3PCD - chains B and N of the 12 polymer chains in the assembly; structure by X-ray diffraction, 2.10 A resolution.

[Chain B]
Molecule: Protocatechuate 3,4-dioxygenase
Source organism: Pseudomonas putida
Notes: EC 1.13.11.3; engineered mutation(s): Y447H
UniProt: P00436 (PCXA_PSEPU); numbering as in UniProt (aligned over 1-200)
Sequence (200 residues; numbered 1 to 200; the number before each row is that of its first residue):
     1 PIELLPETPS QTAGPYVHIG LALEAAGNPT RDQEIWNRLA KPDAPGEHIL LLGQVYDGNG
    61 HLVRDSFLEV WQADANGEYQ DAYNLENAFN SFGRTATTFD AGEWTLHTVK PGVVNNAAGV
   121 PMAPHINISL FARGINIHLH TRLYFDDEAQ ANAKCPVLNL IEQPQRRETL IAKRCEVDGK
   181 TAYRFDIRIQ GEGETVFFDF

[Chain N]
Molecule: Protocatechuate 3,4-dioxygenase
Source organism: Pseudomonas putida
Notes: EC 1.13.11.3
UniProt: P00437 (PCXB_PSEPU); residues 301-538 here correspond to UniProt positions 1-238 (UniProt number = residue number - 300)
Sequence (238 residues; numbered 301 to 538; the number before each row is that of its first residue):
   301 PAQDNSRFVI RDRNWHPKAL TPDYKTSIAR SPRQALVSIP QSISETTGPN FSHLGFGAHD
   361 HDLLLNFNNG GLPIGERIIV AGRVVDQYGK PVPNTLVEMW QANAGGRYRH KNDRYLAPLD
   421 PNFGGVGRCL TDSDGYYSFR TIKPGPHPWR NGPNDWRPAH IHFGISGPSI ATKLITQLYF
   481 EGDPLIPMCP IVKSIANPEA VQQLIAKLDM NNANPMDCLA YRFDIVLRGQ RKTHFENC
Not modelled in the structure: 368-370, 537-538
Differences from the reference sequence: engineered mutation His-447 (Tyr147 in P00437)
Covalent attachments: beta-mercaptoethanol (BME) linked to Cys-429
Ion coordination: Fe ion: Tyr-408, His-460, His-462 (together with carbonate ion)
Small-molecule neighbours: carbonate ion (CO3): Tyr-408, His-447, Arg-457, His-460, His-462, Gln-477

[Interface between chain B and chain N]
Pairs across the interface (159; chain B residue first):
  Leu-4(B) / Val-309(N)  hydrophobic
  Leu-4(B) / Gln-387(N)
  Leu-4(B) / Tyr-388(N)  hydrophobic
  Leu-5(B) / Gln-387(N)  hydrogen bond (backbone-side chain)
  Pro-6(B) / Trp-315(N)  hydrophobic
  Pro-6(B) / Gln-387(N)
  Pro-6(B) / Gln-503(N)
  Pro-6(B) / Val-526(N)
  Glu-7(B) / Arg-311(N)  salt bridge
  Glu-7(B) / Trp-315(N)  hydrogen bond (backbone-side chain)
  Glu-7(B) / His-316(N)  salt bridge
  Glu-7(B) / Gln-387(N)
  Glu-7(B) / Gln-503(N)
  Glu-7(B) / Val-526(N)
  Glu-7(B) / Arg-528(N)
  Thr-8(B) / His-316(N)
  Thr-8(B) / Leu-474(N)
  Thr-8(B) / Gln-503(N)  hydrogen bond (backbone-side chain)
  Thr-8(B) / Leu-504(N)
  Thr-8(B) / Ile-525(N)
  Thr-8(B) / Val-526(N)  hydrogen bond (side chain-backbone)
  Pro-9(B) / His-316(N)
  Pro-9(B) / Thr-476(N)  hydrogen bond (backbone-side chain)
  Pro-9(B) / Ile-495(N)  hydrophobic
  Pro-9(B) / Ala-500(N)
  Pro-9(B) / Leu-504(N)
  Ser-10(B) / His-316(N)  hydrogen bond (backbone-side chain)
  Ser-10(B) / Pro-317(N)
  Ser-10(B) / Leu-474(N)
  Ser-10(B) / Ile-475(N)  hydrogen bond (side chain-backbone)
  Gln-11(B) / Ile-475(N)  hydrogen bond (backbone-backbone)
  Gln-11(B) / Thr-476(N)
  Gln-11(B) / Gln-477(N)
  Gln-11(B) / Tyr-479(N)  hydrogen bond
  Gln-11(B) / Ile-491(N)  hydrogen bond (side chain-backbone)
  Gln-11(B) / Val-492(N)
  Gln-11(B) / Ser-494(N)  hydrogen bond
  Gln-11(B) / Ile-495(N)
  Gln-11(B) / Leu-504(N)
  Thr-12(B) / Tyr-324(N)
  Thr-12(B) / Gln-477(N)  hydrogen bond (backbone-side chain)
  Ala-13(B) / Trp-400(N)
  Ala-13(B) / His-462(N)  hydrogen bond (backbone-side chain)
  Ala-13(B) / Ile-475(N)  hydrophobic
  Tyr-16(B) / Trp-400(N)  hydrogen bond (backbone-side chain)
  Tyr-16(B) / Tyr-408(N)  hydrophobic
  Tyr-16(B) / His-410(N)
  Tyr-16(B) / Asn-412(N)
  Tyr-16(B) / Asp-413(N)
  Val-17(B) / Trp-400(N)
  Ile-19(B) / Trp-400(N)
  Ile-19(B) / Tyr-408(N)  hydrophobic
  Ile-19(B) / Arg-409(N)
  Ile-19(B) / His-410(N)
  Ile-19(B) / Val-426(N)
  Gly-20(B) / Trp-400(N)
  Leu-21(B) / Glu-398(N)
  Leu-21(B) / Trp-400(N)  hydrophobic
  Leu-21(B) / Ile-475(N)  hydrophobic
  Asn-28(B) / Arg-409(N)  hydrogen bond (side chain-backbone)
  Arg-31(B) / Val-426(N)
  Arg-31(B) / Arg-428(N)
  Gln-33(B) / Leu-354(N)
  Gln-33(B) / Gly-355(N)  hydrogen bond (side chain-backbone)
  Gln-33(B) / Arg-428(N)  hydrogen bond (backbone-side chain)
  Glu-34(B) / Arg-428(N)  salt bridge
  Ile-35(B) / Phe-351(N)  hydrophobic
  Ile-35(B) / Leu-354(N)  hydrophobic
  Ile-35(B) / Leu-396(N)  hydrophobic
  Asp-57(B) / Ala-329(N)
  Gly-58(B) / Ala-329(N)  hydrogen bond (backbone-backbone)
  Asn-59(B) / Ala-329(N)
  Val-63(B) / Arg-330(N)
  Asp-65(B) / Arg-330(N)  salt bridge
  Glu-69(B) / Lys-473(N)  salt bridge
  Trp-71(B) / Ser-344(N)  hydrogen bond (side chain-backbone)
  Trp-71(B) / Thr-347(N)  hydrogen bond
  Trp-71(B) / Gly-348(N)
  Trp-71(B) / Pro-349(N)
  Trp-71(B) / Ile-470(N)
  Glu-78(B) / Pro-301(N)
  Tyr-79(B) / Pro-301(N)
  Tyr-79(B) / Ala-302(N)  hydrogen bond (backbone-backbone)
  Tyr-79(B) / Ile-343(N)  hydrophobic
  Tyr-79(B) / Ser-344(N)  hydrogen bond
  Asp-81(B) / Ala-302(N)
  Asp-81(B) / Gly-348(N)
  Asp-81(B) / Pro-349(N)
  Asp-81(B) / Asn-350(N)  hydrogen bond (backbone-backbone)
  Tyr-83(B) / Asn-350(N)  hydrogen bond (backbone-backbone)
  Tyr-83(B) / Phe-351(N)  hydrophobic
  Tyr-83(B) / His-353(N)
  Asn-84(B) / His-353(N)
  Phe-92(B) / Pro-349(N)  hydrophobic
  Phe-92(B) / Phe-351(N)  hydrophobic
  Arg-94(B) / Glu-398(N)  salt bridge
  Phe-99(B) / Asn-412(N)
  Asp-100(B) / Lys-411(N)  salt bridge
  Val-114(B) / Ser-344(N)
  Ala-117(B) / Arg-307(N)
  Ala-117(B) / Gln-341(N)
  Ala-117(B) / Glu-536(N)
  Met-122(B) / Ser-342(N)
  Met-122(B) / Ser-344(N)
  His-125(B) / Ser-344(N)  hydrogen bond
  Asn-127(B) / Ser-344(N)
  Asn-127(B) / Ile-470(N)
  Phe-131(B) / Ile-475(N)  hydrophobic
  Ala-132(B) / Arg-330(N)
  Arg-133(B) / Tyr-324(N)
  Arg-133(B) / Thr-326(N)
  Arg-133(B) / Arg-330(N)  hydrogen bond (backbone-side chain)
  Gly-134(B) / Tyr-324(N)  hydrogen bond (backbone-side chain)
  Gly-134(B) / Thr-326(N)
  Gly-134(B) / Ser-327(N)
  Gly-134(B) / Arg-330(N)
  Ile-135(B) / Arg-330(N)
  Asn-136(B) / Pro-317(N)
  Asn-136(B) / Lys-318(N)  hydrogen bond (side chain-backbone)
  Asn-136(B) / Ala-319(N)  hydrogen bond (side chain-backbone)
  Asn-136(B) / Thr-321(N)  hydrogen bond
  Asn-136(B) / Tyr-324(N)
  Asn-136(B) / Ser-494(N)
  Ile-137(B) / Arg-313(N)
  Ile-137(B) / His-316(N)
  Ile-137(B) / Pro-317(N)
  His-138(B) / Lys-473(N)
  Leu-139(B) / Pro-332(N)  hydrophobic
  Arg-142(B) / Ser-342(N)
  Arg-142(B) / Ser-344(N)
  Arg-142(B) / Glu-345(N)  salt bridge
  Leu-160(B) / Pro-340(N)
  Arg-166(B) / Gln-334(N)
  Ile-189(B) / Arg-330(N)
  Ile-189(B) / Ser-331(N)
  Ile-189(B) / Pro-332(N)
  Gln-190(B) / Ile-328(N)  hydrogen bond (side chain-backbone)
  Gln-190(B) / Ala-329(N)
  Gln-190(B) / Ser-331(N)  hydrogen bond (side chain-backbone)
  Gln-190(B) / Arg-333(N)
  Glu-194(B) / Pro-332(N)
  Glu-194(B) / Arg-333(N)  hydrogen bond (side chain-backbone)
  Glu-194(B) / Gln-334(N)  hydrogen bond (side chain-backbone)
  Val-196(B) / Val-337(N)  hydrophobic
  Phe-197(B) / Pro-332(N)  hydrophobic
  Phe-197(B) / Leu-336(N)
  Phe-197(B) / Val-337(N)  hydrogen bond (backbone-backbone)
  Phe-198(B) / Val-337(N)
  Phe-198(B) / Ile-339(N)  hydrophobic
  Asp-199(B) / Arg-313(N)  salt bridge
  Asp-199(B) / Val-337(N)  hydrogen bond (backbone-backbone)
  Asp-199(B) / Ser-338(N)
  Asp-199(B) / Ile-339(N)  hydrogen bond (backbone-backbone)
  Phe-200(B) / Ile-310(N)
  Phe-200(B) / Ile-339(N)
  Phe-200(B) / Gln-341(N)  hydrogen bond (backbone-side chain)
  Phe-200(B) / Glu-345(N)
  Phe-200(B) / Ala-471(N)  hydrophobic
  Phe-200(B) / Arg-528(N)  hydrogen bond (backbone-side chain)
Interface residues without a listed pair, chain B (71 interface residues in all): Gly-14, Pro-15, Leu-23, Gln-80, Ala-82, Asn-115, Asn-116, His-140, Val-157, Ile-161
Interface residues without a listed pair, chain N (82 interface residues in all): Asp-304, Ala-335, Asp-360, Asp-386, Gly-389, Gln-401, Asp-524, Leu-527

[Overview]
71 residues of chain B and 82 residues of chain N are in contact; the contacts include 39 hydrogen bonds and 9
salt bridges. Polar contacts include Glu-7(B)/Arg-311(N), Glu-7(B)/His-316(N) and Glu-34(B)/Arg-428(N).
Carbonate ion is bound between chain B and chain N.
Chain B is Protocatechuate 3,4-dioxygenase and chain N is Protocatechuate 3,4-dioxygenase, both from
Pseudomonas putida; the structure, Protocatechuate 3,4-dioxygenase Y447H mutant, was determined by X-ray
diffraction.
